Entry 9EZ5 (X-ray diffraction, 1.85 A resolution); this record covers chains A and E of the 3 polymer chains in the assembly.

[Chain A]
Protein: BsmI
Organism: Geobacillus stearothermophilus
UniProtKB: Q8RLN4 (Q8RLN4_GEOSE); numbering as in UniProt; present here: 1-207, 209-582, 584-676
Sequence (674 residues; each row starts with the number of its first residue; note: 2 numbers in that range are skipped by the numbering (no residue carries them; nothing is unmodelled there)):
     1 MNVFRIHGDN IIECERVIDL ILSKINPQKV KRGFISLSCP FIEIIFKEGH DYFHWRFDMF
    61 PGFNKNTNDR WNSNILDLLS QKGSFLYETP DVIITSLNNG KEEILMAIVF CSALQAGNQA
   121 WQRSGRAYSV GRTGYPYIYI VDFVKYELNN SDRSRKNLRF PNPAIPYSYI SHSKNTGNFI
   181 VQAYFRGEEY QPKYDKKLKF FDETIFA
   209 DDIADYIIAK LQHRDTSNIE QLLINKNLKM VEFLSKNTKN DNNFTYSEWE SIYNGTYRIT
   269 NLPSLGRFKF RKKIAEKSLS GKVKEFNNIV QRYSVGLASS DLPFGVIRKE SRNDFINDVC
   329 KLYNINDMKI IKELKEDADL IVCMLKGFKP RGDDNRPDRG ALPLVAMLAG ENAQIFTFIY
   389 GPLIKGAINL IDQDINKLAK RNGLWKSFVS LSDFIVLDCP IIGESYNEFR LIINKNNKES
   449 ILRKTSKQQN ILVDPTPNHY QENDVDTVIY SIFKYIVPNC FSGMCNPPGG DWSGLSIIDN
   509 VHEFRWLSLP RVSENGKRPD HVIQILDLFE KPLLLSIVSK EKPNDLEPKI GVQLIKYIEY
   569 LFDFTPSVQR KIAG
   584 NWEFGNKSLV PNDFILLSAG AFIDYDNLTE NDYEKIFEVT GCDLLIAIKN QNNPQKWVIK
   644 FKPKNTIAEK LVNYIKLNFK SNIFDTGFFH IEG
Differences from the reference sequence: engineered mutation Val109 (Glu in Q8RLN4), Asp507 (Arg in Q8RLN4), Val509 (Gly in Q8RLN4), Val546 (Glu in Q8RLN4)
From the paper describing this entry:
  - mutagenesis - E109V: abolished catalytic activity

[Chain E]
Molecule: Bottom strand (13-nt DNA)
Sequence (13 nucleotides; each row starts with the number of its first residue):
     1 GTCTGCATTC CTC

[Interface between chain A and chain E]
Pairs across the interface - 28 pairs, chain A then chain E:
  Tyr87(A) - DT4(E)  phosphate contact
  Gln119(A) - DA7(E)  base contact
  Gln119(A) - DT8(E)  base contact
  Gln122(A) - DC6(E)  hydrogen bond to the base
  Gln122(A) - DA7(E)  hydrogen bond to the base
  Arg123(A) - DG5(E)  salt bridge to the phosphate
  Arg123(A) - DC6(E)  salt bridge to the phosphate
  Asn150(A) - DT8(E)  phosphate contact
  Lys156(A) - DT9(E)  salt bridge to the phosphate
  Lys281(A) - DT12(E)  hydrogen bond to the base
  Lys281(A) - DC13(E)  sugar contact
  Ile282(A) - DT12(E)  sugar contact
  Ala283(A) - DC11(E)  phosphate contact
  Ala283(A) - DT12(E)  phosphate contact
  Glu284(A) - DT12(E)  hydrogen bond to the phosphate
  Lys285(A) - DC10(E)  hydrogen bond to the phosphate
  Lys285(A) - DC11(E)  salt bridge to the phosphate
  Asp362(A) - DT4(E)  base contact
  Arg364(A) - DT4(E)  hydrogen bond to the base
  Arg364(A) - DG5(E)  hydrogen bond to the base
  Arg364(A) - DC6(E)  base contact
  Pro365(A) - DA7(E)  base contact
  Arg367(A) - DT4(E)  salt bridge to the phosphate
  Arg409(A) - DT2(E)  phosphate contact
  Arg409(A) - DC3(E)  salt bridge to the phosphate
  Asn410(A) - DC3(E)  phosphate contact
  Asn410(A) - DT4(E)  phosphate contact
  Gly411(A) - DT4(E)  hydrogen bond to the phosphate
Also at the interface, not in a pair above, chain A (20 interface residues in all): Glu147, Arg159

[Summary]
The interface between chain A and chain E involves 20 residues on one side and 12 on the other, with 8
hydrogen bonds and 6 salt bridges. Polar contacts include Gln122(A)-DC6(E), Gln122(A)-DA7(E) and
Lys281(A)-DT12(E). The paper reports that E109V of chain A abolishes catalytic activity.
Chain A is BsmI (Geobacillus stearothermophilus) and chain E is Bottom strand (13-nt DNA); the structure, BsmI
(Inactive) crystallized with Mg2+ and cognate dsDNA, was determined by X-ray diffraction (same publication as
9EZ7, 9EZD and 9F38).
